PDB entry 9DRT | X-ray diffraction, 2.51 A resolution | chains A and F of the 6 polymer chains in the assembly

== Chain A ==
Molecule: Phenylalanine--tRNA ligase alpha subunit
From: Mycobacterium tuberculosis H37Rv
Notes: EC 6.1.1.20
UniProtKB: P9WFU3 (SYFA_MYCTU); residue numbers follow UniProt; this construct covers 1-341
Amino-acid sequence (342 residues; each row starts with the number of its first residue; numbering starts at 0):
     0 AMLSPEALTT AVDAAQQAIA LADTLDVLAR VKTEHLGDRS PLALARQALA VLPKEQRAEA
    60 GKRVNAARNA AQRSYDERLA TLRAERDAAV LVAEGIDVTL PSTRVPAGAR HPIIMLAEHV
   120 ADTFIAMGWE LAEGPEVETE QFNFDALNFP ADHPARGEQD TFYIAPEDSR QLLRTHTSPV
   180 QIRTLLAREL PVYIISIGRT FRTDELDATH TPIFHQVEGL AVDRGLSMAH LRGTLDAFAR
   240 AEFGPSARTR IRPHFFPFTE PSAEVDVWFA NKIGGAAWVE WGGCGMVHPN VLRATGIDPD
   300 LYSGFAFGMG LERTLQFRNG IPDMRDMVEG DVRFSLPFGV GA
Differences from the reference sequence: expression tag (0)
Metal / ion sites: Mg2+ site 1: Glu259 (shared with 1 residue of chain B); Mg2+ site 2: Glu263 (shared with 1 residue of chain B)
Small-molecule neighbours: N-(2-anilinoethyl)methanesulfonamide (A1BA3): Phe148, Gln158, Thr174, His175, Ser177, Arg201, Gln215, Glu217, Phe255, Phe257, Thr258, Gly282, Cys283, Gly284, Ala305, Phe306, Gly307
Swiss-Prot annotation at these positions:
  - binding site (Mg(2+)): Glu259
What the authors report for this chain:
  - binding site for tRNA(Phe) (chain F): Gln46
  - binding site for N-(2-anilinoethyl)methanesulfonamide: Glu217, Phe255, Phe257, Thr258, Ala305
  - binding site for N-(2-anilinoethyl)methanesulfonamide: Gln158, Arg201 (from molecular simulation)
  - conformationally variable residues (order/disorder transition): Phe268 to Ala276

== Chain F ==
Molecule: tRNA(Phe)
Sequence (77 nucleotides; numbered 1 to 77; the number before each row is that of its first residue):
     1 GGCCAGGUAG CUCAGUCGGU AUGAGCGUCC GCCUGAAAAG CGGAAGGUCG GCGGUUCGAU
    61 CCCGCCCCUG GCCACCA

== Chain A / chain F interface ==
Residue-residue contacts (18; chain A residue first):
  Thr32(A) - A45(F)  phosphate contact
  Thr32(A) - G46(F)  hydrogen bond to the phosphate
  Arg38(A) - A44(F)  salt bridge to the phosphate
  Arg38(A) - A45(F)  salt bridge to the phosphate
  Ala42(A) - U20(F)  phosphate contact
  Arg45(A) - G19(F)  hydrogen bond to the sugar
  Arg45(A) - U20(F)  salt bridge to the phosphate
  Arg45(A) - G58(F)  sugar contact
  Gln46(A) - G19(F)  hydrogen bond to the sugar
  Gln46(A) - U20(F)  hydrogen bond to the sugar
  Leu48(A) - G19(F)  hydrogen bond to the sugar
  Arg56(A) - G19(F)  base contact
  Arg56(A) - C57(F)  base contact
  Ala57(A) - C57(F)  sugar contact
  Gly60(A) - C57(F)  base contact
  Lys61(A) - C57(F)  sugar contact
  Asn64(A) - C57(F)  hydrogen bond to the sugar
  Asn64(A) - G58(F)  sugar contact
Other interface residues (no listed pair), chain A (13 interface residues in all): Lys31, Ala49

== In short ==
The interface between chain A and chain F involves 13 residues on one side and 7 on the other; the contacts
include 6 hydrogen bonds and 3 salt bridges. Polar contacts include Arg45(A)-G19(F), Gln46(A)-G19(F) and
Gln46(A)-U20(F). From the paper: a binding site for N-(2-anilinoethyl)methanesulfonamide at Glu217(A),
Phe255(A) and Phe257(A) among others; a binding site for tRNA(Phe) (chain F) at Gln46(A).
Chain A is Phenylalanine--tRNA ligase alpha subunit (Mycobacterium tuberculosis H37Rv) and chain F is
tRNA(Phe); the structure, Crystal structure of the complex of M. tuberculosis PheRS with cognate precursor
tRNA and fragment DDD00805735, was determined by X-ray diffraction together with 9DSX, 9DTF, 9DRS and 9DRV
from the same study.
